PDB entry 2B0D | X-ray diffraction, 2.00 A resolution | chains C and B of the 4 polymer chains in the assembly

[Chain C]
Molecule: 11-nt DNA strand
Sequence (11 nucleotides; numbered 1 to 11; the number before each row is that of its first residue):
     1 AAAGAATTCTT
Ion coordination: Ca2+: DT7 (shared with 2 residues of chain A)

[Chain B]
Molecule: Type II restriction enzyme EcoRV
Source organism: Escherichia coli
Notes: EC 3.1.21.4
UniProt: P04390 (T2E5_ECOLI); residues 1-245 here correspond to UniProt positions 0-244 (UniProt number = residue number - 1)
Chain sequence (245 residues; each row starts with the number of its first residue):
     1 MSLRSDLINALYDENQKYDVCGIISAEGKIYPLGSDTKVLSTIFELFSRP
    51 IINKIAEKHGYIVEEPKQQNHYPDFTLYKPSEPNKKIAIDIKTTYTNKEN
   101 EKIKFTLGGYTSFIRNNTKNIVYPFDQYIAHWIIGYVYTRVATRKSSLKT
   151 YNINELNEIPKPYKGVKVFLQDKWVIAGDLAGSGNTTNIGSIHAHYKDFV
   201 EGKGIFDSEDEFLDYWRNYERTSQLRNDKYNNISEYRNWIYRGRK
Not modelled in the structure: 1, 99-100, 144-146

[Interface between chain C and chain B]
Pairs across the interface - 19 pairs, chain C then chain B:
  DA1(C) - Leu180(B)  sugar contact
  DA2(C) - Leu180(B)  phosphate contact
  DA2(C) - Ser223(B)  hydrogen bond to the phosphate
  DA2(C) - Arg226(B)  salt bridge to the phosphate
  DA2(C) - Asn231(B)  phosphate contact
  DA3(C) - Gly184(B)  hydrogen bond to the base
  DA3(C) - Thr222(B)  phosphate contact
  DA3(C) - Ser223(B)  hydrogen bond to the phosphate
  DA3(C) - Arg226(B)  salt bridge to the phosphate
  DG4(C) - Ser183(B)  base contact
  DG4(C) - Gly184(B)  hydrogen bond to the base
  DG4(C) - Asn185(B)  hydrogen bond to the base
  DA5(C) - Asn185(B)  hydrogen bond to the base
  DA5(C) - Thr186(B)  base contact
  DC9(C) - Gln69(B)  phosphate contact
  DC9(C) - Asn70(B)  hydrogen bond to the sugar
  DT10(C) - Gln68(B)  phosphate contact
  DT10(C) - Gln69(B)  hydrogen bond to the phosphate
  DT10(C) - Asn70(B)  sugar contact
Also at the interface, not in a pair above, chain C (9 interface residues in all): DA6, DT8
Also at the interface, not in a pair above, chain B (14 interface residues in all): Tyr219, Gln224

[Overview]
9 residues of chain C face 14 of chain B across their interface; the contacts include 8 hydrogen bonds and 2
salt bridges. Polar pairs include DA3(C)-Gly184(B), DG4(C)-Gly184(B) and DG4(C)-Asn185(B).
Chain C is an 11-nt DNA strand and chain B is Type II restriction enzyme EcoRV (Escherichia coli); the
structure, EcoRV Restriction Endonuclease/GAATTC/Ca2+, was determined by X-ray diffraction together with 2B0E
from the same study.
